PDB entry 8U14 | electron microscopy, 3.90 A resolution | chains F and I of the 12 polymer chains in the assembly

Chain F:
Name: Histone H4
From: Homo sapiens
Reference sequence: P62805 (H4_HUMAN); residues 0-102 here correspond to UniProt positions 1-103 (UniProt number = residue number + 1)
Amino-acid sequence (107 residues; row label = number of the first residue in the row; numbers below 1 keep their minus sign (Gly-4 is residue -4)):
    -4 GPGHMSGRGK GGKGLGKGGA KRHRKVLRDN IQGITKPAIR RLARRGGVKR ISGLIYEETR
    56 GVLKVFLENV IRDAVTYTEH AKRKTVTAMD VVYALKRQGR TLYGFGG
Not modelled in the structure: -4 to 20
Differences from the reference sequence: expression tag (-4 to -1)
Swiss-Prot annotation at these positions:
  - DNA-binding region: Lys16 to Lys20
  - modified residue: Ser1 (N-acetylserine), Arg3 (Asymmetric dimethylarginine), Lys5 (N6-(2-hydroxyisobutyryl)lysine), Lys8 (N6-(2-hydroxyisobutyryl)lysine), Lys12 (N6-(2-hydroxyisobutyryl)lysine), Lys16 (N6-(2-hydroxyisobutyryl)lysine), Lys20 (N6,N6,N6-trimethyllysine), Lys31 (N6-(2-hydroxyisobutyryl)lysine), Lys44 (N6-(2-hydroxyisobutyryl)lysine), Ser47 (Phosphoserine), Tyr51 (Phosphotyrosine), Lys59 (N6-(2-hydroxyisobutyryl)lysine), Lys77 (N6-(2-hydroxyisobutyryl)lysine), Lys79 (N6-(2-hydroxyisobutyryl)lysine), Thr80 (Phosphothreonine), Tyr88 (Phosphotyrosine), Lys91 (N6-(2-hydroxyisobutyryl)lysine)
  - cross-link (Glycyl lysine isopeptide (Lys-Gly)): Lys12 (interchain with G-Cter in SUMO2), Lys20 (interchain with G-Cter in SUMO2), Lys31 (interchain with G-Cter in SUMO2), Lys59 (interchain with G-Cter in SUMO2), Lys79 (interchain with G-Cter in SUMO2), Lys91 (interchain with G-Cter in SUMO2)

Chain I:
Molecule: 147-nt DNA strand
From: Homo sapiens
Sequence (147 nucleotides; each row starts with the number of its first residue; numbers below 1 keep their minus sign (DA-73 is residue -73)):
   -73 ATCGAGAATC CCGGTGCCGA GGCCGCTCAA TTGGTCGTAG ACAGCTCTAG CACCGCTTAA
   -13 ACGCACGTAC GCGCTGTCCC CCGCGTTTTA ACCGCCAAGG GGATTACTCC CTAGTCTCCA
    47 GGCACGTGTC AGATATATAC ATCCGAT

How chain F and chain I interact:
Pairs across the interface - 13 pairs, chain F then chain I:
  Arg35(F) with DC8(I), salt bridge to the phosphate
  Arg39(F) with DG9(I), salt bridge to the phosphate
  Lys44(F) with DC8(I), phosphate contact
  Arg45(F) with DC7(I), hydrogen bond to the sugar; DC8(I), phosphate contact
  Ile46(F) with DC7(I), sugar contact; DC8(I), hydrogen bond to the phosphate
  Ser47(F) with DC7(I), phosphate contact
  Gly48(F) with DC7(I), hydrogen bond to the phosphate
  Arg78(F) with DG28(I), phosphate contact
  Lys79(F) with DG27(I), sugar contact; DG28(I), hydrogen bond to the phosphate
  Thr80(F) with DG28(I), hydrogen bond to the phosphate
Interface residues without a listed pair, chain F (11 interface residues in all): Lys77

In short:
11 residues of chain F face 5 of chain I across their interface; the contacts include 5 hydrogen bonds and 2
salt bridges. Polar contacts include Arg45(F)-DC7(I), Ile46(F)-DC8(I) and Gly48(F)-DC7(I). Curated annotation
(UniProt) lists a DNA-binding region on chain F.
Here chain F is Histone H4 and chain I is a 147-nt DNA strand, both from Homo sapiens. Entry 8U14 (Cryo-EM
structure of the human nucleosome core particle ubiquitylated at histone H2A lysine 15 in complex ...) was
determined by electron microscopy, deposited together with 8SMW, 8SMX, 8SMY, 8SMZ, 8SN0, 8SN1 and 3 further
entries.
